8IUN - chains L and h of the 36 polymer chains in the assembly; structure by electron microscopy, 2.85 A resolution.

[Chain L]
Molecule: Reaction center protein L chain
Organism: Roseiflexus castenholzii
UniProtKB: Q83XD0 (Q83XD0_9CHLR); residues 1-641 here = UniProt positions 1-641
Chain sequence (641 residues; each row starts with the number of its first residue):
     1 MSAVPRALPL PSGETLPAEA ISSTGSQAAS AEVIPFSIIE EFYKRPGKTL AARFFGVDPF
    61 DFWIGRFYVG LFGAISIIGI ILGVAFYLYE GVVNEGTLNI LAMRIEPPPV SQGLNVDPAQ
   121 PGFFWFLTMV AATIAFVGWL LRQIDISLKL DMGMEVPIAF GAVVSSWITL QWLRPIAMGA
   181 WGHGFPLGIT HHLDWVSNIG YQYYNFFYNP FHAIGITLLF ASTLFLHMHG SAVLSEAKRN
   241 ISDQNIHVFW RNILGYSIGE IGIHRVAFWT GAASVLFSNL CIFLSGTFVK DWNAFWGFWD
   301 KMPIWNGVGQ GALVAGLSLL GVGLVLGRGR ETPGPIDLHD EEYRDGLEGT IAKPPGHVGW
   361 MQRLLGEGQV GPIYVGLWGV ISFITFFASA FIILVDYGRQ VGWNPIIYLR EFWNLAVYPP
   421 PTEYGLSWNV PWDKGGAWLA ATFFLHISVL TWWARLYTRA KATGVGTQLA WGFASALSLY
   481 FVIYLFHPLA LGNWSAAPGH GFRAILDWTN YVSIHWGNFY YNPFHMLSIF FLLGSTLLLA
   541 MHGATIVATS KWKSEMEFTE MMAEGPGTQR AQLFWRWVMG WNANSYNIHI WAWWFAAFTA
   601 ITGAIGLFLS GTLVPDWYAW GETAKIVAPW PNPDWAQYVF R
Unresolved in the structure: 1-29, 316-641
Metal / ion sites: Mn2+: His229, His264 (shared with 3 residues of chain M)
Residues lining bound ligands:
  - bacteriochlorophyll a (BCL), molecule 1: Val84, Tyr87, Phe136, Trp167, Leu170, Phe185, Ile189, His192, Leu193
  - bacteriochlorophyll a (BCL), molecule 2: Phe136, Val163, Val164, Ser166, Trp167, Leu170, Trp195, Val196, Ser197, Ile199, Gly200, Tyr201, Phe206, Phe207, His212, Gly215, Ile216, Leu219, Phe220, Val275, Ser278, Asn279, Cys281, Ile282
  - bacteriochlorophyll a (BCL), molecule 3: Val196, Tyr201, Phe207, Phe220
  - 2-O-octyl-beta-D-glucopyranose (BGL), molecule 1: Gly113, Leu114, Asn115, Trp172, Ile176, Trp181
  - 2-O-octyl-beta-D-glucopyranose (BGL), molecule 2: Phe288, Val289, Lys290, Asp291, Phe295
  - 2-O-octyl-beta-D-glucopyranose (BGL), molecule 3: Ala294, Phe295, Gly297, Phe298
  - 2-O-octyl-beta-D-glucopyranose (BGL), molecule 4: Phe298, Lys301, Met302, Pro303, Ile304
  - bacteriopheophytin a (BPH), molecule 1: Gly79, Ile80, Gly83, Val84, Tyr87, Thr128, Ala132, Ala135, Phe136, Trp139, Gln143, Val156, Ala159, Phe160, Ala162, Val163, Trp167, Phe185, Leu187, Gly188, Ile189, His192, Gly271, Val275
  - bacteriopheophytin a (BPH), molecule 2: Phe207, Ala213, Ile216, Thr217, Phe220, Ala221, Leu224
  - bacteriopheophytin a (BPH), molecule 3: Phe220, Thr223, Leu224, His227, Met228, Leu254
  - Menaquinone 11 (MQE; 2-methyl-3-[(2E,6E,10E,14E,18E,22E,26E,30E,34E,38E)-3,7,11,15,19,23,27,31,35,39,43-undecamethyltetratetraconta-2,6,10,1 4,18,22,26,30,34,38,42-undecaen-1-yl]naphthalene-1,4-dione), molecule 1: Ile64, Phe67, Val69, Gly73, Ile77, Ile81, Trp139, Arg142
  - Menaquinone 11 (MQE), molecule 2: Leu218, Phe225, Met228, His229, Ala232, Ile246, His247, Trp250, Leu254, Tyr256, Ser257, Ile258, Gly259, Glu260, Ile263, Val266, Trp269, Thr270, Ala273, Phe277

[Chain h]
Molecule: reaction center small polypeptide
Organism: Roseiflexus castenholzii
Chain sequence (63 residues; row label = number of the first residue in the row):
     1 MDFLILLQAE PSPWPVWSGY ALCFVPLAAV ILGFIIAARF TDKQATSAYL RLDPAKANEP
    61 EQG
Unresolved in the structure: 1-11, 59-63
Residues lining bound ligands: 2-O-octyl-beta-D-glucopyranose (BGL): Trp17, Ser18, Leu22

[Interface between chain L and chain h]
Residue-residue contacts (22):
  Ser30(L) with Leu52(h)
  Ala31(L) with Arg51(h); Leu52(h), hydrophobic
  Glu32(L) with Tyr49(h); Leu50(h); Arg51(h), hydrogen bond (backbone-backbone)
  Val33(L) with Ala48(h), hydrophobic; Tyr49(h)
  Ile34(L) with Ala48(h); Tyr49(h), hydrogen bond (backbone-backbone); Arg51(h), hydrogen bond (backbone-side chain)
  Pro35(L) with Ala48(h), hydrophobic
  Phe36(L) with Thr46(h); Arg51(h)
  Ile39(L) with Arg51(h); Pro54(h)
  Phe42(L) with Pro54(h); Ala55(h), hydrophobic; Asn58(h)
  Tyr43(L) with Pro54(h); Asn58(h), hydrogen bond
  Arg66(L) with Asp42(h), salt bridge
Other interface residues (no listed pair), chain L (13 interface residues in all): Ile38, Leu101
Other interface residues (no listed pair), chain h (13 interface residues in all): Phe24, Ser47, Asp53

[Summary]
Chain L and chain h each contribute 13 residues to their interface, with 4 hydrogen bonds and 1 salt bridge.
Among the polar pairs are Arg66(L)-Asp42(h), Ile34(L)-Arg51(h) and Tyr43(L)-Asn58(h).
Here chain L is Reaction center protein L chain and chain h is reaction center small polypeptide, both from
Roseiflexus castenholzii. Entry 8IUN (Cryo-EM structure of the CRT-LESS RC-LH core complex from roseiflexus
castenholzii) was determined by electron microscopy together with 8IUG from the same study.
